Entry 1U2U (solution NMR); this record covers chains A and B.

# Chain A
Name: General control protein GCN4
Sequence (32 residues; row label = number of the first residue in the row; numbering starts at 0):
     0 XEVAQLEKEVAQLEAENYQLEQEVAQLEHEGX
Modified / non-standard residues: ACE (acetyl group) at position 0; NH2 (amino group) at position 31

# Chain B
Name: General control protein GCN4
Sequence (32 residues; row label = number of the first residue in the row; numbering starts at 0):
     0 XEVQALKKRVQALKARNYALKQKVQALRHKGX
Modified / non-standard residues: ACE (acetyl group) at position 0; NH2 (amino group) at position 31

# How chain A and chain B interact
Contacting residue pairs - 36 pairs, chain A then chain B:
  ACE_0(A) - Glu1(B)
  Glu1(A) - Glu1(B)
  Val2(A) - ACE_0(B)
  Val2(A) - Glu1(B)
  Leu5(A) - ACE_0(B)
  Leu5(A) - Glu1(B)
  Leu5(A) - Leu5(B)
  Leu5(A) - Lys6(B)
  Glu6(A) - Leu5(B)
  Glu8(A) - Val9(B)
  Val9(A) - Leu5(B)
  Val9(A) - Arg8(B)
  Val9(A) - Val9(B)
  Val9(A) - Leu12(B)
  Leu12(A) - Val9(B)
  Leu12(A) - Leu12(B)
  Leu12(A) - Lys13(B)
  Glu13(A) - Leu12(B)
  Glu15(A) - Asn16(B)
  Glu15(A) - Lys20(B)
  Asn16(A) - Ala11(B)
  Asn16(A) - Leu12(B)
  Asn16(A) - Asn16(B)
  Leu19(A) - Asn16(B)
  Leu19(A) - Lys20(B)
  Leu19(A) - Val23(B)
  Glu20(A) - Leu19(B)
  Glu22(A) - Arg27(B)
  Val23(A) - Leu19(B)
  Val23(A) - Val23(B)
  Val23(A) - Leu26(B)
  Leu26(A) - Val23(B)
  Leu26(A) - Leu26(B)
  Leu26(A) - Arg27(B)
  Glu27(A) - Lys22(B)
  Glu27(A) - Leu26(B)
Also at the interface, not in a pair above, chain B (17 interface residues in all): Val2

# In short
Chain A and chain B each contribute 17 residues to their interface.
Here chain A is General control protein GCN4 and chain B is General control protein GCN4. Entry 1U2U (Nmr
solution structure of a designed heterodimeric leucine zipper) was determined by solution NMR.
